Entry 5HK3 (X-ray diffraction, 1.56 A resolution); this record covers chains A and B of the 3 polymer chains in the assembly.

== Chain A (and B) ==
Molecule: Endoribonuclease MazF6
Organism: Mycobacterium tuberculosis (strain ATCC 25618 / H37Rv)
Notes: EC 3.1.27.-; chain B of this document is another copy of the same molecule, construct and numbering; everything in this record applies to it too
UniProtKB: P9WII3 (MAZF6_MYCTU); residue numbers follow UniProt; this construct covers 1-114
Sequence (114 residues; each row starts with the number of its first residue):
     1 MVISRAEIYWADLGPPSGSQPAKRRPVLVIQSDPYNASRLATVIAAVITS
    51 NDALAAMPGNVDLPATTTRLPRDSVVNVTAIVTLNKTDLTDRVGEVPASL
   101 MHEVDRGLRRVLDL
Disordered / not traced: 1 (chain B: 1, 14-23)
Construct notes: engineered mutation D52 (Thr in P9WII3), D62 (Phe in P9WII3)

== How chain A and chain B interact ==
Pairs across the interface - 61 pairs, chain A then chain B:
  R5(A) - L112(B)  hydrogen bond (side chain-backbone)
  R5(A) - D113(B)  salt bridge
  S17(A) - N85(B)  hydrogen bond (backbone-side chain)
  G18(A) - N85(B)
  S19(A) - A41(B)
  S19(A) - T42(B)
  S19(A) - N85(B)  hydrogen bond (backbone-side chain)
  Q20(A) - T83(B)
  Q20(A) - L84(B)
  Q20(A) - N85(B)
  P21(A) - T83(B)
  I30(A) - L112(B)
  Q31(A) - V111(B)
  S32(A) - R110(B)  hydrogen bond (side chain-backbone)
  S32(A) - V111(B)  hydrogen bond (backbone-backbone)
  S32(A) - D113(B)
  Y35(A) - P58(B)  hydrogen bond (side chain-backbone)
  Y35(A) - T79(B)
  Y35(A) - R110(B)  hydrogen bond
  Y35(A) - V111(B)
  L40(A) - T79(B)
  T42(A) - T79(B)
  I44(A) - V78(B)
  I44(A) - T79(B)
  I44(A) - I81(B)  hydrophobic
  I44(A) - V111(B)  hydrophobic
  I44(A) - L112(B)  hydrophobic
  M57(A) - Y35(B)  hydrophobic
  M57(A) - L40(B)  hydrophobic
  P58(A) - Y35(B)  hydrogen bond (backbone-side chain)
  T79(A) - Y35(B)
  T79(A) - L40(B)
  T79(A) - I44(B)
  T79(A) - T83(B)
  A80(A) - T83(B)
  I81(A) - I44(B)  hydrophobic
  I81(A) - I81(B)  hydrophobic
  I81(A) - V82(B)
  I81(A) - T83(B)  hydrogen bond (backbone-side chain)
  T83(A) - T79(B)
  T83(A) - A80(B)
  T83(A) - I81(B)  hydrogen bond (side chain-backbone)
  D105(A) - L114(B)
  L108(A) - L114(B)  hydrophobic
  R109(A) - L114(B)
  R110(A) - S32(B)  hydrogen bond (backbone-side chain)
  R110(A) - Y35(B)  hydrogen bond
  V111(A) - Q31(B)
  V111(A) - S32(B)  hydrogen bond (backbone-backbone)
  V111(A) - Y35(B)  hydrophobic
  V111(A) - I44(B)  hydrophobic
  L112(A) - R5(B)  hydrogen bond (backbone-side chain)
  L112(A) - I30(B)
  L112(A) - L112(B)  hydrophobic
  D113(A) - R5(B)
  D113(A) - S32(B)
  L114(A) - R5(B)
  L114(A) - D105(B)
  L114(A) - L108(B)  hydrophobic
  L114(A) - R109(B)
  L114(A) - L114(B)  hydrophobic
Also at the interface, not in a pair above, chain A (30 interface residues in all): D33, V78, V82
Also at the interface, not in a pair above, chain B (29 interface residues in all): S38, G59, D88

== Summary ==
30 residues of chain A face 29 of chain B across their interface, with 14 hydrogen bonds and 1 salt bridge.
Polar contacts include R5(A)-D113(B), R5(A)-L112(B) and S17(A)-N85(B).
Chain A and chain B are both Endoribonuclease MazF6 (Mycobacterium tuberculosis (strain ATCC 25618 / H37Rv));
the structure, Crystal structure of M. tuberculosis MazF-mt3 T52D-F62D mutant in complex with DNA, was
determined by X-ray diffraction.
